Entry 8GTN (electron microscopy, 3.17 A resolution); this record covers chains A and BA of the 27 polymer chains in the assembly.

== Chain A (and BA) ==
Molecule: Isoform 4 of Gasdermin-B
Source organism: Homo sapiens
Notes: chain BA of this document is another copy of the same molecule, construct and numbering; everything in this record applies to it too
UniProt: Q8TAX9 (GSDMB_HUMAN), isoform Q8TAX9-6; residue numbers follow UniProt; this construct covers 1-237
Amino-acid sequence (246 residues; row label = number of the first residue in the row; numbers below 1 keep their minus sign (Ser-3 is residue -3)):
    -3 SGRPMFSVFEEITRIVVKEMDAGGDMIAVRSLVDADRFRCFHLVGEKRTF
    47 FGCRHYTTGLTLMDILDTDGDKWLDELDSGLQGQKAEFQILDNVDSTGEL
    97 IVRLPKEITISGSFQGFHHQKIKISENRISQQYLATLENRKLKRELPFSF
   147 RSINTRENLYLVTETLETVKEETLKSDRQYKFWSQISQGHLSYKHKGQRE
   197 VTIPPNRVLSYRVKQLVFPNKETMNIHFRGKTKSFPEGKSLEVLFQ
Unresolved in the structure: -3 to 0, 65-80, 234-242
Construct notes: expression tag (-3 to 0, 238-242)
Swiss-Prot annotation at these positions:
  - site (Cleavage): Asp91, Ser92, Met220, Asn221, Lys229, Ser230
  - cross-link ((Microbial infection) Glycyl lysine isopeptide (Lys-Gly)): Lys177 (interchain with G-Cter in ubiquitin), Lys190 (interchain with G-Cter in ubiquitin), Lys192 (interchain with G-Cter in ubiquitin)
  - mutagenesis: Arg10 to Lys14 (Slightly decreased formation of pore), Glu15 (E15K: Decreased ability to trigger pyroptosis. Abolished ubiquitination by S.flexneri IpaH7.8), Asp17 to Asp21 (Abolished ubiquitination by S.flexneri IpaH7.8), Asp17 (D17A: Decreased interaction with S.flexneri IpaH7.8. Does not affect ability to trigger pyroptosis), Asp21 (D21A: Decreased interaction with S.flexneri IpaH7.8), Arg26 (R26A: Reduced ability to trigger pyroptosis; when associated with A-51), Lys43 (K43A/E: Decreased ability to trigger pyroptosis), Arg44 (R44A/E: Decreased ability to trigger pyroptosis), Arg50 (R50A/E: Decreased ability to trigger pyroptosis), His51 (H51A: Reduced ability to trigger pyroptosis; when associated with A-26; H51N: Abolished ability to mediate pyroptosis), Leu96 (L96D: Decreased interaction with S.flexneri IpaH7.8), Ile97 (I97D: Decreased interaction with S.flexneri IpaH7.8. Does not affect ability to trigger pyroptosis), 9 further mutagenesis entries in UniProt
What the authors report for this chain:
  - conformationally variable residues (order/disorder transition): Ala82 to Asn89
  - self-association interface (contacts with another copy of this molecule); pairs are residue here / residue on that copy: Arg33-Glu160, Phe144-Phe224 (hydrophobic contact), Ser145-Gln127 (hydrogen bond), Arg147-Glu134, Arg195-Glu15, Leu28, Val29

== Chain A / chain BA interface ==
Residue-residue contacts (65; chain A residue first):
  Ile11(A) - Arg195(BA)
  Lys14(A) - Ser3(BA)
  Glu15(A) - Ser3(BA)  hydrogen bond (backbone-side chain)
  Glu15(A) - Val4(BA)
  Glu15(A) - Leu28(BA)
  Glu15(A) - Arg195(BA)  salt bridge
  Glu15(A) - Val197(BA)
  Met16(A) - Ser27(BA)
  Met16(A) - Leu28(BA)
  Met16(A) - Val29(BA)  hydrogen bond (backbone-backbone)
  Met16(A) - Val197(BA)  hydrophobic
  Asp17(A) - Ser27(BA)  hydrogen bond
  Asp17(A) - Val29(BA)
  Ala18(A) - Arg26(BA)
  Ala18(A) - Ser27(BA)  hydrogen bond (backbone-side chain)
  Met22(A) - Val29(BA)  hydrophobic
  Ala82(A) - Arg203(BA)
  Glu83(A) - Pro200(BA)
  Phe84(A) - Thr198(BA)
  Phe84(A) - Pro200(BA)
  Gln85(A) - Val197(BA)
  Gln85(A) - Thr198(BA)  hydrogen bond (backbone-side chain)
  Ile86(A) - Glu196(BA)
  Leu87(A) - Arg195(BA)
  Leu87(A) - Glu196(BA)  hydrogen bond (backbone-backbone)
  Asp88(A) - Gln194(BA)
  Asp88(A) - Arg195(BA)  salt bridge
  Asn89(A) - Gly193(BA)
  Asn89(A) - Gln194(BA)  hydrogen bond (backbone-backbone)
  Val90(A) - His191(BA)
  Val90(A) - Lys192(BA)
  Asp91(A) - His191(BA)
  Asp91(A) - Lys192(BA)  hydrogen bond (backbone-backbone)
  Ser92(A) - Lys190(BA)
  Ser92(A) - His191(BA)
  Thr93(A) - Tyr189(BA)
  Thr93(A) - Lys190(BA)  hydrogen bond (backbone-backbone)
  Gly94(A) - Ser188(BA)
  Gly94(A) - Tyr189(BA)
  Glu95(A) - Leu187(BA)
  Glu95(A) - Ser188(BA)  hydrogen bond (backbone-side chain)
  Leu96(A) - His186(BA)
  Leu96(A) - Leu187(BA)  hydrophobic
  Ile97(A) - Gly185(BA)
  Ile97(A) - His186(BA)  hydrogen bond (backbone-backbone)
  Arg99(A) - Gln184(BA)  hydrogen bond (side chain-backbone)
  Arg99(A) - Gly185(BA)
  Arg99(A) - His186(BA)
  Leu100(A) - Gln184(BA)
  Glu122(A) - Val29(BA)
  Glu122(A) - Arg33(BA)  salt bridge
  Arg124(A) - Arg33(BA)
  Gln127(A) - Thr54(BA)  hydrogen bond (side chain-backbone)
  Gln127(A) - Gly55(BA)
  Gln127(A) - Ser145(BA)  hydrogen bond
  Glu134(A) - Phe144(BA)
  Glu134(A) - Arg147(BA)  salt bridge
  Glu160(A) - Arg33(BA)  salt bridge
  Arg208(A) - Val29(BA)
  Arg208(A) - Arg33(BA)
  Ile222(A) - Phe144(BA)
  Phe224(A) - Phe144(BA)  hydrophobic
  Phe224(A) - Ser145(BA)
  Arg225(A) - Lys43(BA)
  Arg225(A) - Tyr52(BA)
Other interface residues (no listed pair), chain A (37 interface residues in all): Gly19, Val98, Pro101

== In short ==
The interface between chain A and chain BA involves 37 residues on one side and 31 on the other, with 14
hydrogen bonds and 5 salt bridges. Polar pairs include Glu15(A)-Arg195(BA), Asp88(A)-Arg195(BA) and
Glu122(A)-Arg33(BA). The paper reports conformational variability at Ala82(A); a self-association interface
involving Leu28(A), Val29(A) and Arg33(A) among others.
Both chains are Isoform 4 of Gasdermin-B (Homo sapiens). Entry 8GTN (Cryo-EM structure of the gasdermin B
pore) was determined by electron microscopy, deposited together with 8GTJ and 8GTK.
